PDB entry 6LFL | X-ray diffraction, 3.20 A resolution | chain A

[Chain A]
Name: C-X-C chemokine receptor type 2, GlgA glycogen synthase
Organism: Homo sapiens
Reference sequence: chimeric construct of P25025, Q9V2J8: residues 37-241 from P25025 (CXCR2_HUMAN) positions 37-241 (same numbers); residues 1001-1196 from Q9V2J8 positions 218-413 (UniProt number = residue number - 783); residues 244-344 from P25025 (CXCR2_HUMAN) positions 244-344 (same numbers)
Sequence (502 residues; each row starts with the number of its first residue):
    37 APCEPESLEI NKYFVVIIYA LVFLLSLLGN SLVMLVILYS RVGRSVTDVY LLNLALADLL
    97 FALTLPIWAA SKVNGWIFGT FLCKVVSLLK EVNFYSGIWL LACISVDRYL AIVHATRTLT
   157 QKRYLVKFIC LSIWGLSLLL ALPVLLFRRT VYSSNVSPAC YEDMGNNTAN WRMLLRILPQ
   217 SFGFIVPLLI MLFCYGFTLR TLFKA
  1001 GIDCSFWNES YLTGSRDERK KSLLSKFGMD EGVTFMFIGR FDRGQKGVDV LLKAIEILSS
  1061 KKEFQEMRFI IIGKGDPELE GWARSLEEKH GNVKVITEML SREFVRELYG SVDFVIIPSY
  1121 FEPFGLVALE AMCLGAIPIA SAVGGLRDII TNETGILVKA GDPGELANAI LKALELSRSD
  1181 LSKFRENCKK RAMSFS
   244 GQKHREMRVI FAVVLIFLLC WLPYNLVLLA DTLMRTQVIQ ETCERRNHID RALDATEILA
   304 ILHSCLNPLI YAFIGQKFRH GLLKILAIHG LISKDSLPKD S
Disordered / not traced: 37-45, 200-204, 280-288, 337-344
Construct notes: engineered mutation Trp-135 (Leu in P25025), Glu-249 (Ala in P25025), Ala-303 (Gly in P25025)
Disulfides: Cys-119/Cys-196
Residues lining bound ligands: EBX (4-[[3,4-bis(oxidanylidene)-2-[[(1R)-1-(4-propan-2-ylfuran-2-yl)propyl]amino]cyclobuten-1-yl]amino]-N,N-dimethyl-3-oxidanyl-pyridine-2-carboxamide): Val-72, Ile-73, Ser-76, Val-78, Gly-79, Arg-80, Ser-81, Thr-83, Asp-84, Leu-87, Arg-144, Glu-249, Met-250, Val-252, Ile-253, Tyr-314, Gly-318, Gln-319, Lys-320, Phe-321

[In short]
Chain A binds compound EBX.
Chain A is C-X-C chemokine receptor type 2, GlgA glycogen synthase (Homo sapiens); the structure, Crystal
structure of a class A GPCR, was determined by X-ray diffraction, deposited together with 6LFM and 6LFO.
